Entry 5ZFX (X-ray diffraction, 1.75 A resolution); this record covers chains A and B.

# Chain A (and B)
Name: Triosephosphate isomerase
From: Opisthorchis viverrini
Notes: EC 5.3.1.1; chain B of this document is another copy of the same molecule, construct and numbering; everything in this record applies to it too
Reference sequence: A0A074Z863 (A0A074Z863_9TREM); residues 1-252 here = UniProt positions 1-252
Amino-acid sequence (272 residues; row label = number of the first residue in the row; numbers below 1 keep their minus sign (Met-19 is residue -19)):
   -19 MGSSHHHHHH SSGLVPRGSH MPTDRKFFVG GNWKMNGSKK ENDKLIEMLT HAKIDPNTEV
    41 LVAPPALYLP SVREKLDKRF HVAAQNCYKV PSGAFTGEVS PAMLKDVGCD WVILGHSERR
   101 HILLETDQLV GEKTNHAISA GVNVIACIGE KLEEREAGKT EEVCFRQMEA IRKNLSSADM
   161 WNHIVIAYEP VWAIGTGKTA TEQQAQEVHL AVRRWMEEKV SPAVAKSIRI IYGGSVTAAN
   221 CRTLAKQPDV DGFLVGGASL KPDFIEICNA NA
Unresolved in the structure: -19 to 4, 174-177 (chain B: -19 to 4)
Sequence notes: expression tag (-19 to 0); conflict Ala46 (Ser in A0A074Z863), Leu104 (Met in A0A074Z863), Arg194 (Lys in A0A074Z863), Lys206 (Asn in A0A074Z863)
What the authors report for this chain:
  - catalytic residues: Lys14, His96, Glu169
  - contacts within the chain: Asn115-Ser156 (hydrogen bond)
  - mutagenesis - N115A (Tm change 0.63 degC): increased stability

# Chain A / chain B interface
Residue-residue contacts (78; chain A residue first):
  Asn12(A) - Thr76(B)  hydrogen bond
  Lys14(A) - Gly73(B)
  Lys14(A) - Ala74(B)
  Lys14(A) - Thr76(B)
  Met15(A) - Tyr68(B)  hydrophobic
  Met15(A) - Val70(B)
  Met15(A) - Ser72(B)
  Met15(A) - Gly73(B)  hydrogen bond (backbone-backbone)
  Met15(A) - Phe75(B)
  Met15(A) - Glu78(B)
  Met15(A) - Val79(B)
  Met15(A) - Ser80(B)
  Met15(A) - Met83(B)
  Asn16(A) - Ser72(B)
  Asn16(A) - Gly73(B)
  Asn16(A) - Met83(B)
  Gly17(A) - Met83(B)
  Ser18(A) - Asp86(B)
  Lys19(A) - Asp86(B)  hydrogen bond (backbone-side chain)
  Pro45(A) - Met83(B)  hydrophobic
  Ala46(A) - Leu47(B)
  Leu47(A) - Ala46(B)
  Leu47(A) - Leu49(B)  hydrophobic
  Leu47(A) - Pro50(B)
  Leu47(A) - Met83(B)  hydrophobic
  Leu47(A) - Leu84(B)  hydrophobic
  Tyr48(A) - Met83(B)
  Tyr48(A) - Asp86(B)  hydrogen bond
  Tyr48(A) - Val87(B)  hydrophobic
  Leu49(A) - Leu47(B)  hydrophobic
  Pro50(A) - Leu47(B)
  Gln65(A) - Thr76(B)
  Gln65(A) - Gly77(B)  hydrogen bond (side chain-backbone)
  Tyr68(A) - Met15(B)  hydrophobic
  Tyr68(A) - Ile102(B)
  Val70(A) - Met15(B)
  Ser72(A) - Met15(B)
  Ser72(A) - Asn16(B)
  Gly73(A) - Lys14(B)
  Gly73(A) - Met15(B)  hydrogen bond (backbone-backbone)
  Gly73(A) - Asn16(B)
  Ala74(A) - Lys14(B)
  Ala74(A) - Glu98(B)
  Phe75(A) - Met15(B)
  Phe75(A) - Glu98(B)
  Thr76(A) - Asn12(B)  hydrogen bond
  Thr76(A) - Lys14(B)
  Thr76(A) - Gln65(B)
  Thr76(A) - His96(B)
  Thr76(A) - Glu98(B)  hydrogen bond
  Thr76(A) - Arg99(B)  hydrogen bond (backbone-side chain)
  Gly77(A) - Gln65(B)  hydrogen bond (backbone-side chain)
  Gly77(A) - Arg99(B)
  Glu78(A) - Met15(B)
  Glu78(A) - Arg99(B)  salt bridge
  Glu78(A) - Leu103(B)
  Val79(A) - Met15(B)
  Ser80(A) - Met15(B)
  Met83(A) - Met15(B)
  Met83(A) - Asn16(B)
  Met83(A) - Gly17(B)
  Met83(A) - Pro45(B)  hydrophobic
  Met83(A) - Leu47(B)  hydrophobic
  Met83(A) - Tyr48(B)
  Leu84(A) - Leu47(B)  hydrophobic
  Asp86(A) - Ser18(B)
  Asp86(A) - Lys19(B)  hydrogen bond (side chain-backbone)
  Asp86(A) - Tyr48(B)  hydrogen bond
  Val87(A) - Tyr48(B)  hydrophobic
  His96(A) - Thr76(B)  hydrogen bond
  Glu98(A) - Ala74(B)
  Glu98(A) - Phe75(B)
  Glu98(A) - Thr76(B)  hydrogen bond
  Arg99(A) - Thr76(B)  hydrogen bond (side chain-backbone)
  Arg99(A) - Gly77(B)
  Arg99(A) - Glu78(B)  salt bridge
  Ile102(A) - Tyr68(B)
  Leu103(A) - Glu78(B)
Also at the interface, not in a pair above, chain A (37 interface residues in all): Asn66, Pro71, Leu104
Also at the interface, not in a pair above, chain B (37 interface residues in all): Asn66, Pro71, Leu104

# In short
Chain A and chain B each contribute 37 residues to their interface; the contacts include 15 hydrogen bonds and
2 salt bridges. Among the polar pairs are Glu78(A)-Arg99(B), Asn12(A)-Thr76(B) and Lys19(A)-Asp86(B). The
paper reports catalytic residues Lys14(A), His96(A) and Glu169(A); N115A of chain A increases stability.
Chain A and chain B are both Triosephosphate isomerase (Opisthorchis viverrini); the structure, Crystal
Structure of Triosephosphate isomerase from Opisthorchis viverrini, was determined by X-ray diffraction (same
publication as 5ZG4, 5ZG5 and 5ZGA).
